PDB entry 7X75 | electron microscopy, 3.45 A resolution | chains C and O of the 15 polymer chains in the assembly

# Chain C
Protein: DNA-directed RNA polymerase subunit beta
Source organism: Streptomyces coelicolor A3(2)
Notes: EC 2.7.7.6
UniProt: Q9L0L0 (RPOB_STRCO); numbering as in UniProt (aligned over 1-1161)
Chain sequence (1161 residues; numbered 1 to 1161; the number before each row is that of its first residue):
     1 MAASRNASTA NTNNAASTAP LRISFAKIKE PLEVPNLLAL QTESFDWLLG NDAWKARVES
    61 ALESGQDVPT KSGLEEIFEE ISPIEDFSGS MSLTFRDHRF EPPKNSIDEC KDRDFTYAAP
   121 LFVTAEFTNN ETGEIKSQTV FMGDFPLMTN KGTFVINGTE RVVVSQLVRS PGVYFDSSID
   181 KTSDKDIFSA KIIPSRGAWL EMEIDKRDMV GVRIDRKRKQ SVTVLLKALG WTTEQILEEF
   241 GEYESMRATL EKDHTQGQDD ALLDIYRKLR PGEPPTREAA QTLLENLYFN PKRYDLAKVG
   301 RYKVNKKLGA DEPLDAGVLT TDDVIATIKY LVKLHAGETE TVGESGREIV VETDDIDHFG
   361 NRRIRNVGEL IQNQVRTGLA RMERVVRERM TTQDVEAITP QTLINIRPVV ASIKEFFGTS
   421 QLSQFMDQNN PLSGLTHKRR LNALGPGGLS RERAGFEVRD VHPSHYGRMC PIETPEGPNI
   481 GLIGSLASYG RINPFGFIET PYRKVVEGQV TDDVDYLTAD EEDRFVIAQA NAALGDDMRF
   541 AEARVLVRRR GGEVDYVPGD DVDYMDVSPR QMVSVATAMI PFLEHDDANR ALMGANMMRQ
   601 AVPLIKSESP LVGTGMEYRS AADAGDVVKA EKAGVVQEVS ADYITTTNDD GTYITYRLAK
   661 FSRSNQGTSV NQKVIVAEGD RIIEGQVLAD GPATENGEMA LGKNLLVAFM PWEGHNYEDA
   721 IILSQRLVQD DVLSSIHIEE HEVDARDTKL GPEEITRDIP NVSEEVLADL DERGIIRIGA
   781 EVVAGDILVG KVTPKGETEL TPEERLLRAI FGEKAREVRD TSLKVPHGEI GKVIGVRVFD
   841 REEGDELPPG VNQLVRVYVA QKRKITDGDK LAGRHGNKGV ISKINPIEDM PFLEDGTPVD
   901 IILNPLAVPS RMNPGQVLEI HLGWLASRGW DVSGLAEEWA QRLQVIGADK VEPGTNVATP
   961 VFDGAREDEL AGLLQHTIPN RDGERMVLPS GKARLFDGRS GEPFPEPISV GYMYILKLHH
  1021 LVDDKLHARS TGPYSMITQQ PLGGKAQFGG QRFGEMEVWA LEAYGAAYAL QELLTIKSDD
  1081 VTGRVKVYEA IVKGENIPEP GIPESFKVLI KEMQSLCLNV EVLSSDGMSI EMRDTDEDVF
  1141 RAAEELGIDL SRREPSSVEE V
Disordered / not traced: 1-15, 1132-1161
Reported in the primary citation:
  - binding site for the 84-nt DNA strand (chain O): Arg-169, Ile-356, Arg-362, Leu-449, Val-458

# Chain O
Molecule: 84-nt DNA strand
Sequence (84 nucleotides; numbered 1 to 84; the number before each row is that of its first residue):
     1 CAAGGCACAT GACAACGGTG TTCAGTGCCG CGTTGCCCGA TACCCCCTAC CCGTAGTTGA
    61 CTGGCATCCG GGCGCCGGGT CGCC

# How chain C and chain O interact
Residue-residue contacts - 18 pairs, chain C then chain O:
  Arg-169(C) with DG70(O), hydrogen bond to the sugar
  Ile-192(C) with DC69(O), base contact
  Ile-193(C) with DC69(O), base contact
  Trp-199(C) with DC68(O), sugar contact; DC69(O), stacking on the base
  Asp-215(C) with DC68(O), base contact
  Arg-293(C) with DT67(O), base contact
  Ile-356(C) with DG70(O), base contact
  Arg-362(C) with DG70(O), base contact
  Arg-384(C) with DC65(O), salt bridge to the phosphate
  Leu-449(C) with DG70(O), hydrogen bond to the base
  Glu-452(C) with DG71(O), hydrogen bond to the base
  Arg-453(C) with DG70(O), salt bridge to the phosphate; DG71(O), phosphate contact; DG72(O), phosphate contact
  Ala-454(C) with DG72(O), sugar contact
  Gly-455(C) with DG72(O), phosphate contact
  Val-458(C) with DG70(O), base contact
Also at the interface, not in a pair above, chain C (18 interface residues in all): Pro-194, Glu-201, Gly-448

# In short
18 residues of chain C and 7 residues of chain O are in contact, with 3 hydrogen bonds, 2 salt bridges and 1
aromatic stacking contact. Polar pairs include Leu-449(C)/DG70(O), Glu-452(C)/DG71(O) and Arg-169(C)/DG70(O).
From the paper: a binding site for the 84-nt DNA strand (chain O) at Arg-169(C), Ile-356(C) and Arg-362(C)
among others.
Chain C is DNA-directed RNA polymerase subunit beta (Streptomyces coelicolor A3(2)) and chain O is an 84-nt
DNA strand; the structure, Cryo-EM structure of Streptomyces coelicolor RNAP-promoter open complex with three
Zur dimers, was determined by electron microscopy, deposited together with 7VO0, 7VO9, 7VPD, 7VPZ, 7X74 and
7X76.
